Entry 7TQT (electron microscopy, 4.10 A resolution (low resolution: residue-level contacts below are approximate; hydrogen-bond / salt-bridge calls are withheld)); this record covers chains a and e of the 22 polymer chains in the assembly.

Chain a (and e):
Protein: VP1
Source organism: Coxsackievirus A21
Notes: EC 3.4.22.29, 3.6.1.15, 3.4.22.28, 2.7.7.48; chain e of this document is another copy of the same molecule, construct and numbering; everything in this record applies to it too
UniProtKB: Q7T7N6 (Q7T7N6_9ENTO); residues 1-298 here correspond to UniProt positions 582-879 (UniProt number = residue number + 581)
Sequence (298 residues; row label = number of the first residue in the row):
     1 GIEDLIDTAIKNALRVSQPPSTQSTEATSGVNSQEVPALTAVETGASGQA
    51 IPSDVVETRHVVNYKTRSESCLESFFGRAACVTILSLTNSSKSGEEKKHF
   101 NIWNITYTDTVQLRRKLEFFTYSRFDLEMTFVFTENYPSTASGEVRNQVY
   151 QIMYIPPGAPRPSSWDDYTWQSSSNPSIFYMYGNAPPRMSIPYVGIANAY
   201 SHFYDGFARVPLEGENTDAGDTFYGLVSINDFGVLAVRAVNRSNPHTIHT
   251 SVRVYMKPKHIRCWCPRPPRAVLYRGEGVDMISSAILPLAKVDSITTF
Unresolved in the structure: 1-17 (chain e: 1-16)
Sequence notes: conflict A290 (Thr871 in Q7T7N6)

Chain a / chain e interface:
Residue-residue contacts - 52 pairs, chain a then chain e:
  E144(a) with Y137(e); S142(e); G143(e); E144(e)
  R146(a) with E135(e); N136(e); Y137(e); V145(e); R146(e); I248(e)
  N147(a) with Y182(e)
  Q148(a) with E135(e)
  V149(a) with F133(e); Y182(e)
  T169(a) with Q112(e)
  Q171(a) with A80(e); C81(e); T110(e); V111(e); Q112(e)
  S172(a) with A79(e); Q112(e)
  S173(a) with R78(e); A80(e); Q112(e); L113(e); K116(e)
  S174(a) with R78(e); K116(e)
  P176(a) with R78(e)
  F179(a) with V132(e); Y255(e)
  M181(a) with F133(e); Y180(e); Y182(e); G183(e); N184(e)
  N184(a) with G183(e)
  R238(a) with R253(e)
  V240(a) with T134(e); R253(e)
  N241(a) with T134(e); E135(e); N136(e)
  R242(a) with N136(e); H249(e)
  S243(a) with N136(e)
  N244(a) with N136(e); Y137(e)
  P245(a) with Y137(e); S139(e)
  H246(a) with S142(e)
Interface residues without a listed pair, chain a (25 interface residues in all): V145, W165, Y168
Interface residues without a listed pair, chain e (33 interface residues in all): T140, N147, P186, S251

Summary:
Chain a and chain e form an interface of 25 and 33 residues respectively.
Both chains are VP1 (Coxsackievirus A21). Entry 7TQT (Coxsackievirus A21 capsid subdomain in complex with
mouse polyclonal antibody pAbC-5) was determined by electron microscopy together with 7TQS and 7TQU from the
same study.
